7ZWF - chains A and B; structure by X-ray diffraction, 2.13 A resolution.

# Chain A
Protein: Gametocyte surface protein P45/48
Organism: Plasmodium falciparum
Reference sequence: Q8I6T1 (P4548_PLAF7); residues 1-428 here = UniProt positions 1-428
Sequence (428 residues; row label = number of the first residue in the row):
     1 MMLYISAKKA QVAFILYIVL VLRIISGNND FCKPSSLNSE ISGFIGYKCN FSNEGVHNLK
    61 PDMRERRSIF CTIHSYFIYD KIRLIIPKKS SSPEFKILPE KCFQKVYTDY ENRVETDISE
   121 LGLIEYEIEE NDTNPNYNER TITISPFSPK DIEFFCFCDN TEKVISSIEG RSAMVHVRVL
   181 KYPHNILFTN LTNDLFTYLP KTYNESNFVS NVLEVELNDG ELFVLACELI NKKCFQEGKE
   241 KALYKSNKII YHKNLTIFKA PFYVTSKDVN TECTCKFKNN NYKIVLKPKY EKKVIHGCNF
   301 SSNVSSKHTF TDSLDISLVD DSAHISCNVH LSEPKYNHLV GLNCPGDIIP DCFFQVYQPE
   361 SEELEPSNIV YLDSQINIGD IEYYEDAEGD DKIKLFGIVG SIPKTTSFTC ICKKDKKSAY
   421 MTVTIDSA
Unresolved in the structure: 1-70, 83-124, 128-140, 147-174, 192-207, 428
Curated features (UniProtKB/Swiss-Prot):
  - lipidation: Asp426 (GPI-anchor amidated aspartate)
  - glycosylation (N-linked (GlcNAc...) asparagine): Asn50, Asn131, Asn190, Asn204, Asn254, Asn299, Asn303
Disulfides: Cys227-Cys275, Cys234-Cys273, Cys298-Cys327, Cys344-Cys412, Cys352-Cys410
Covalently attached groups: glycan linked to Asn303

# Chain B
Protein: 32F3scFv
Organism: Mus musculus
Notes: antibody fragment or engineered binder
Sequence (283 residues; each row starts with the number of its first residue):
     1 MGILPSPGMP ALLSLVSLLS VLLMGCVAET GDVKLVESGG GLVKLGGSLK LSCAASGFTF
    61 SSYYMSWVRQ TPEKRLELVA AINNNGGSTY YPDTVKGRFT ISRDNAKNTL NLQMNSLKSE
   121 DTALYYCTRQ HYGNLYFFDY WGQGTTLTVS GGSSRSSSSG GGGSGGGGQI VLSQSPAILS
   181 ASPGEKVTMT CRASSSVTYI HWYQQKPGSS PKPWIQATSS LASGVPARFS GSGSGTSYSL
   241 SISRVEAEDA ATYYCQQWSS NPLTFGAGTK LELKGTKHHH HHH
Unresolved in the structure: 1-29, 151-156, 275-283
Disulfides: Cys53-Cys127, Cys191-Cys255

# Chain A / chain B interface
Contacting residue pairs (53; chain A residue first):
  Ser322(A) with Tyr63(B), hydrogen bond (backbone-side chain); Arg129(B), hydrogen bond (backbone-side chain); Tyr140(B), hydrogen bond
  His324(A) with Tyr63(B), hydrogen bond; His131(B); Asn134(B); Asp139(B), salt bridge
  Asp347(A) with Ser220(B), hydrogen bond
  Ile349(A) with Gln216(B); Ala217(B), hydrophobic; Ser220(B)
  Tyr357(A) with Tyr132(B), hydrogen bond (side chain-backbone); Leu135(B); Tyr136(B)
  Gln358(A) with Tyr132(B), hydrogen bond (backbone-side chain)
  Pro359(A) with Tyr132(B)
  Glu360(A) with Tyr64(B), hydrogen bond; Asn84(B); Tyr132(B); Tyr136(B)
  Glu362(A) with Ser88(B)
  Glu363(A) with Ser88(B), hydrogen bond
  Leu364(A) with Tyr64(B), hydrophobic; Ala81(B), hydrophobic; Ile82(B); Asn83(B); Ser88(B); Tyr90(B), hydrophobic; Asn261(B), hydrogen bond (backbone-side chain)
  Glu365(A) with Trp258(B); Asn261(B)
  Pro366(A) with Trp258(B); Ser259(B); Ser260(B); Asn261(B)
  Ser367(A) with Tyr132(B); Tyr136(B); Tyr199(B)
  Asn368(A) with Thr198(B), hydrogen bond; Trp258(B); Ser259(B), hydrogen bond (side chain-backbone)
  Ile369(A) with Thr198(B), hydrogen bond (backbone-side chain); Tyr199(B), hydrophobic
  Thr409(A) with Tyr132(B), hydrogen bond
  Ile411(A) with Gly133(B); Leu135(B), hydrophobic
  Lys413(A) with Gln216(B), hydrogen bond; Ser220(B), hydrogen bond; Leu221(B), hydrogen bond (side chain-backbone)
  Asp415(A) with Ser223(B)
  Lys416(A) with Ser223(B)
  Tyr420(A) with His131(B); Gly133(B)
Other interface residues (no listed pair), chain A (25 interface residues in all): Ala323, Ser361, Ser418
Other interface residues (no listed pair), chain B (31 interface residues in all): Asp32, Val33, Thr89
Interface features reported in the paper:
  - epitope / paratope residues, chain A: Tyr357(A)

# Summary
The interface between chain A and chain B involves 25 residues on one side and 31 on the other, with 17
hydrogen bonds and 1 salt bridge. Polar contacts include His324(A)-Asp139(B), Ser322(A)-Tyr63(B) and
Ser322(A)-Arg129(B). Covalently linked N-acetylglucosamine: at Asn303(A). From the paper: the epitope/paratope
residue Tyr357(A).
Chain A is Gametocyte surface protein P45/48 (Plasmodium falciparum) and chain B is 32F3scFv (Mus musculus);
the structure, Pfs48/45 bound to scFv fragment of monoclonal antibody 32F3, was determined by X-ray
diffraction (same publication as 7ZWI, 7ZWM, 7ZXF and 7ZXG).
